Entry 7WBW (electron microscopy, 7.10 A resolution (low resolution: residue-level contacts below are approximate; hydrogen-bond / salt-bridge calls are withheld)); this record covers chains T and a of the 26 polymer chains in the assembly.

# Chain T
Molecule: 198-nt DNA strand
Sequence (198 nucleotides; each row starts with the number of its first residue; numbers below 1 keep their minus sign (DA-72 is residue -72)):
   -72 ATCAGAATCC CGGTGCCGAG GCCGCTCAAT TGGTCGTAGA CAGCTCTAGC ACCGCTTAAA
   -12 CGCACGTACG CGCTGTCCCC CGCGTTTTAA CCGCCAAGGG GATTACACCC AAGACACCAG
    48 GCACGAGACA GCAAAAAACA ACGAAAACGG CCACCACCCA AACACACCAA ACACAAGAGC
   108 TAATTGACTG ACGTAAGC
Disordered / not traced: 82-125

# Chain a
Protein: Histone H3.3
From: Homo sapiens
UniProtKB: P84243 (H33_HUMAN); residues 0-135 here correspond to UniProt positions 1-136 (UniProt number = residue number + 1)
Sequence (139 residues; numbered -3 to 135; the number before each row is that of its first residue; numbers below 1 keep their minus sign (Gly-3 is residue -3)):
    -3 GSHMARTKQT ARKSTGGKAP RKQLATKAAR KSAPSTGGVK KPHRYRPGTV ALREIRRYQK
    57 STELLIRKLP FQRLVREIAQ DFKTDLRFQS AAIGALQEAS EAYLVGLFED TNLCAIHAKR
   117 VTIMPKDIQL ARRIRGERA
Disordered / not traced: -3 to 37, 135
Construct notes: expression tag (-3 to -1)
Curated features (UniProtKB/Swiss-Prot):
  - site: Ser31 (Interaction with ZMYND11)
  - modified residue: Arg2 (Asymmetric dimethylarginine), Thr3 (Phosphothreonine), Lys4 (Allysine), Gln5 (5-glutamyl dopamine), Thr6 (Phosphothreonine), Arg8 (Citrulline), Lys9 (N6,N6,N6-trimethyllysine), Ser10 (ADP-ribosylserine), Thr11 (Phosphothreonine), Lys14 (N6-(2-hydroxyisobutyryl)lysine), Arg17 (Asymmetric dimethylarginine), Lys18 (N6-(2-hydroxyisobutyryl)lysine), Lys23 (N6-(2-hydroxyisobutyryl)lysine), Arg26 (Citrulline), Lys27 (N6,N6,N6-trimethyllysine), Ser28 (ADP-ribosylserine), Ser31 (Phosphoserine), Lys36 (N6,N6,N6-trimethyllysine), Lys37 (N6-methyllysine), Tyr41 (Phosphotyrosine) and 9 more in UniProt
  - lipidation: Lys18 (N6-decanoyllysine)

# Interface between chain T and chain a
Pairs across the interface - 17 pairs, chain T then chain a:
  DG-24(T) - Arg83(a)
  DG-24(T) - Phe84(a)
  DG-24(T) - Gln85(a)
  DG-24(T) - Ser86(a)
  DC-23(T) - Arg72(a)
  DC-23(T) - Arg83(a)
  DC-23(T) - Phe84(a)
  DA-14(T) - Arg63(a)
  DA-13(T) - Arg63(a)
  DA-5(T) - Arg42(a)
  DA-5(T) - Pro43(a)
  DC-4(T) - Thr118(a)
  DG-3(T) - Arg116(a)
  DG-3(T) - Val117(a)
  DG-3(T) - Thr118(a)
  DC-2(T) - Arg116(a)
  DC-2(T) - Met120(a)
Interface residues without a listed pair, chain a (15 interface residues in all): Leu82, Lys115, Lys122

# Overview
The interface between chain T and chain a involves 8 residues on one side and 15 on the other.
Chain T is a 198-nt DNA strand and chain a is Histone H3.3 (Homo sapiens); the structure, RNA polymerase II
elongation complex bound with Elf1 and Spt4/5, stalled at SHL(-3.5) of the nucleosome, was determined by
electron microscopy together with 7WBV, 7WBX and 8HE5 from the same study.
